Entry 8SAT (electron microscopy, 4.50 A resolution (low resolution: residue-level contacts below are approximate; hydrogen-bond / salt-bridge calls are withheld)); this record covers chains A and B of the 12 polymer chains in the assembly.

== Chain A ==
Name: CH848.10.17 gp120
From: HIV-1 06TG.HT008
UniProtKB: A0A1W6IPB2 (A0A1W6IPB2_9HIV1); residues 4-469 here correspond to UniProt positions 30-495 (UniProt number = residue number + 26)
Amino-acid sequence (471 residues; row label = number of the first residue in the row):
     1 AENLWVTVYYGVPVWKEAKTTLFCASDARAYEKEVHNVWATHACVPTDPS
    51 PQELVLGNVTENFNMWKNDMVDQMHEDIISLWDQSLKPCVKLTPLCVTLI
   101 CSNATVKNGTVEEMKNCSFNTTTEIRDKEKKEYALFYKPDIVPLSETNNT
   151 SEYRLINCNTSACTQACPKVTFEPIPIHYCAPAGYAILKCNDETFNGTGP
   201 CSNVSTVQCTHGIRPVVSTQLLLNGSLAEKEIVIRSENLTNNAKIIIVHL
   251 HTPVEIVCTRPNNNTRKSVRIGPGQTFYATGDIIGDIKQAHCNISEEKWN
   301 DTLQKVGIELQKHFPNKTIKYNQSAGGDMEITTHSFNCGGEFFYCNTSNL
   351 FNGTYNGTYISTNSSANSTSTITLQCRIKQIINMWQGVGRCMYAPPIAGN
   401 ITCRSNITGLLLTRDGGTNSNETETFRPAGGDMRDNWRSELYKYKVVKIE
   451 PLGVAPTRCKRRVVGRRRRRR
Not modelled in the structure: 361-370
Differences from the reference sequence: expression tag (1-3, 470-471); conflict Cys163 (Val189 in A0A1W6IPB2), Cys391 (Ala417 in A0A1W6IPB2), Lys448 (Glu474 in A0A1W6IPB2), Glu450 (Gln476 in A0A1W6IPB2), Val454 (Ile480 in A0A1W6IPB2), Arg458 (Gly484 in A0A1W6IPB2), Cys459 (Ala485 in A0A1W6IPB2), Gly465 (Glu491 in A0A1W6IPB2), Arg467 (Glu493 in A0A1W6IPB2), Arg468 (Lys494 in A0A1W6IPB2)
Disulfide bonds: Cys24-Cys44, Cys89-Cys167, Cys96-Cys158, Cys101-Cys117, Cys180-Cys209, Cys190-Cys201, Cys258-Cys292, Cys338-Cys403, Cys345-Cys376

== Chain B ==
Name: CH848.10.17 gp41
From: HIV-1 06TG.HT008
Amino-acid sequence (153 residues; each row starts with the number of its first residue):
   472 AVGIGAVFLGFLGAAGSTMGAASMTLTVQARNLLSGIVQQQSNLLRAPEA
   522 QQHLLKLTVWGIKQLQARVLAVERYLRDQQLLGIWGCSGKLICCTNVPWN
   572 SSWSNRNLSEIWDNMTWLQWDKEISNYTQIIYGLLEESQNQQEKNEQDLL
   622 ALD
Not modelled in the structure: 510-526
Disulfide bonds: Cys558-Cys564

== How chain A and chain B interact ==
Inter-chain disulfides: Cys459(A)-Cys565(B)
Contacting residue pairs - 95 pairs, chain A then chain B:
  Ala1(A) with Arg577(B); Asn578(B)
  Glu2(A) with Arg577(B); Ser580(B)
  Leu4(A) with Pro569(B); Trp570(B); Arg577(B)
  Trp5(A) with Asn567(B); Val568(B); Pro569(B)
  Val6(A) with Thr566(B); Val568(B); Pro569(B); Trp570(B); Ile602(B); Leu606(B)
  Thr7(A) with Cys564(B)
  Val8(A) with Leu553(B); Trp556(B); Cys558(B); Ile563(B); Cys564(B); Leu606(B)
  Tyr9(A) with Ser494(B); Leu497(B); Leu562(B); Ile563(B); Trp588(B)
  Tyr10(A) with Leu562(B); Trp588(B)
  Gly11(A) with Leu497(B); Gln500(B)
  Val12(A) with Leu497(B); Trp588(B)
  Pro13(A) with Leu483(B); Gln500(B)
  Val14(A) with Trp588(B); Leu589(B)
  Trp15(A) with Ala486(B); Leu589(B)
  Lys16(A) with Leu589(B); Asp592(B)
  Thr21(A) with Ala538(B)
  Leu22(A) with Lys534(B)
  Phe23(A) with Gln535(B)
  His42(A) with Lys527(B); Thr529(B); Trp531(B)
  Ala43(A) with Trp531(B)
  Thr47(A) with Ile508(B)
  Gln52(A) with Leu480(B)
  Leu54(A) with Leu480(B); Gly481(B); Gly484(B)
  Gly57(A) with Gly484(B); Gly487(B)
  Val59(A) with Gly487(B)
  Gln73(A) with Lys534(B)
  Asp77(A) with Val530(B); Lys534(B)
  Gln84(A) with Leu528(B); Thr529(B); Val530(B)
  Cys180(A) with Ile508(B)
  Ala181(A) with Ile508(B)
  Ala183(A) with Leu505(B); Ser506(B); Ala542(B)
  Gly184(A) with Leu504(B)
  Gln208(A) with Ile508(B)
  Ile449(A) with Phe479(B); Arg545(B)
  Pro451(A) with Asp549(B)
  Leu452(A) with Asp592(B)
  Gly453(A) with Ile595(B); Tyr603(B)
  Val454(A) with Trp570(B); Ile595(B); Ile602(B)
  Ala455(A) with Trp570(B); Trp588(B); Trp591(B)
  Pro456(A) with Trp570(B); Leu579(B); Trp583(B); Trp591(B)
  Thr457(A) with Trp583(B)
  Cys459(A) with Cys565(B), disulfide
  Lys460(A) with Cys565(B)
  Arg461(A) with Asn567(B)
  Arg462(A) with Trp556(B); Gly557(B); Cys564(B); Cys565(B); Thr566(B)
Other interface residues (no listed pair), chain A (57 interface residues in all): Thr41, Asp48, Glu53, Leu56, Asn58, Glu61, Leu81, Pro182, Thr206, Cys209, Glu450, Arg458
Other interface residues (no listed pair), chain B (56 interface residues in all): Phe482, Ser488, Gly507, Val509, Asn576

== In short ==
57 residues of chain A face 56 of chain B across their interface, with 1 disulfide bond.
Chain A is CH848.10.17 gp120 and chain B is CH848.10.17 gp41, both from HIV-1 06TG.HT008; the structure,
CryoEM structure of VRC01-CH848.10.17, was determined by electron microscopy together with 8SAL, 8SAN, 8SAQ,
8SAR, 8SAS, 8SAU and 9 further entries from the same study.
